2FE4 - chain A; structure by X-ray diffraction, 2.30 A resolution.

Chain A:
Name: Ras-related protein Rab-6B
Source organism: Homo sapiens
Notes: EC 3.6.1.-
Reference sequence: Q9NRW1 (RAB6B_HUMAN); residues 13-174 here = UniProt positions 13-174
Amino-acid sequence (171 residues; row label = number of the first residue in the row):
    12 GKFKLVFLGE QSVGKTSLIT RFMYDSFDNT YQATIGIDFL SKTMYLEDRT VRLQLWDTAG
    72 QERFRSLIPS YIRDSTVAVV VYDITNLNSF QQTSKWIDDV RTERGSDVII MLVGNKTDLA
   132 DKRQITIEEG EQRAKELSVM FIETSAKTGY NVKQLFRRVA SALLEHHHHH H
Unresolved in the structure: 12-13, 177-182
Sequence notes: cloning artifact (12, 175-176); expression tag (177-182)
Metal / ion sites: Mg2+: Thr27, Thr45 (together with GDP, nitrate ion)
Residues lining bound ligands: GDP (guanosine-5'-diphosphate): Glu21, Gln22, Ser23, Val24, Gly25, Lys26, Thr27, Ser28, Phe38, Asp39, Asn40, Thr41, Gln43, Thr45, Asn126, Lys127, Asp129, Leu130, Ser156, Ala157, Lys158
Swiss-Prot annotation at these positions:
  - motif: Asp39 to Asp49 (Switch 1), Gly71 to Thr87 (Switch 2)
  - binding site (GTP): Ser23, Val24, Gly25, Lys26, Thr27, Ser28, Asp39, Asn40, Tyr42, Thr45, Gly71, Asn126, Lys127, Asp129, Ser156, Ala157, Lys158
  - binding site (Mg(2+)): Thr27, Thr45, Asp68
  - modified residue: Tyr82 (O-AMP-tyrosine)

In short:
Ligands of chain A: GDP. Thr27 and Thr45 coordinate Mg2+. From UniProt: 17 GTP-binding residues and 3
Mg2+-binding residues.
Chain A is Ras-related protein Rab-6B (Homo sapiens); the structure, The crystal structure of human neuronal
Rab6B in its inactive GDP-bound form, was determined by X-ray diffraction (same publication as 2FFQ).
